5HRK - chains A and H of the 4 polymer chains in the assembly; structure by X-ray diffraction, 2.90 A resolution.

[Chain A]
Molecule: DNA polymerase beta-like protein
From: African swine fever virus
UniProt: A0A0A1E3N6 (A0A0A1E3N6_ASF); numbering as in UniProt (aligned over 1-174)
Sequence (178 residues; each row starts with the number of its first residue; numbers below 1 keep their minus sign (Ser-3 is residue -3)):
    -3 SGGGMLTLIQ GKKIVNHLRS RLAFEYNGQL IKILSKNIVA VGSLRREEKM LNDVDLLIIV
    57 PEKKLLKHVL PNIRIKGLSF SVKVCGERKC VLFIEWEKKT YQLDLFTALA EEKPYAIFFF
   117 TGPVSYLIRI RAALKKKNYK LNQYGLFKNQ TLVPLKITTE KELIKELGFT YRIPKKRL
Unresolved in the structure: -3 to 0
Construct notes: expression tag (-3 to 0); engineered mutation Phe115 (His in A0A0A1E3N6)
Disulfides: Cys81-Cys86
Covalently attached groups: covalent link Arg125-Leu174
Bound ions: Mn2+ site 1: Asp49, Asp51 (together with 2'-deoxyguanosine-5'-triphosphate); Mn2+ site 2: Asp49, Asp51, Asp100 (together with 2'-deoxyguanosine-5'-triphosphate)
Ligand contacts: 2'-deoxyguanosine-5'-triphosphate: Gly38, Ser39, Arg42, Met46, Leu47, Asn48, Asp49, Asp51, Asp100, Phe115, Phe116, Thr117, Gly118, Val120, Leu123

[Chain H]
Molecule: 18-nt DNA strand
Sequence (18 nucleotides; row label = number of the first residue in the row):
     1 CGTTCTATGT GTACTCAC

[Interface between chain A and chain H]
Pairs across the interface (16; chain A residue first):
  Val80(A) - DA13(H)  phosphate contact
  Val80(A) - DC14(H)  phosphate contact
  Cys81(A) - DA13(H)  phosphate contact
  Cys81(A) - DC14(H)  phosphate contact
  Gly82(A) - DA13(H)  phosphate contact
  Glu83(A) - DA13(H)  hydrogen bond to the phosphate
  Arg84(A) - DA13(H)  hydrogen bond to the phosphate
  Lys85(A) - DT12(H)  phosphate contact
  Lys85(A) - DA13(H)  hydrogen bond to the phosphate
  Arg127(A) - DG9(H)  hydrogen bond to the base
  Arg127(A) - DT10(H)  hydrogen bond to the sugar
  Ala128(A) - DT8(H)  base contact
  Asn138(A) - DG11(H)  phosphate contact
  Gln139(A) - DG11(H)  sugar contact
  Tyr140(A) - DG11(H)  hydrogen bond to the phosphate
  Tyr140(A) - DT12(H)  hydrogen bond to the phosphate
Interface residues without a listed pair, chain A (13 interface residues in all): Ile124, Arg125

[In short]
13 residues of chain A face 7 of chain H across their interface; the contacts include 7 hydrogen bonds. Among
the polar pairs are Arg127(A)-DG9(H), Arg127(A)-DT10(H) and Glu83(A)-DA13(H). Bound to chain A:
2'-deoxyguanosine-5'-triphosphate. Asp49(A) and Asp51(A) form the Mn2+ site 1.
Chain A is DNA polymerase beta-like protein (African swine fever virus) and chain H is an 18-nt DNA strand;
the structure, The crystal structure of AsfvPolX(H115F mutant): 1nt-gap(P) DNA2:dGTP ternary complex, was
determined by X-ray diffraction.
